Entry 3J97 (electron microscopy, 7.80 A resolution (low resolution: residue-level contacts below are approximate; hydrogen-bond / salt-bridge calls are withheld)); this record covers chains H and M of the 13 polymer chains in the assembly.

# Chain H
Protein: Alpha-soluble NSF attachment protein
Organism: Rattus norvegicus
UniProt: P54921 (SNAA_RAT); numbering as in UniProt (aligned over 1-295)
Chain sequence (297 residues; each row starts with the number of its first residue; numbers below 1 keep their minus sign (Gly-1 is residue -1)):
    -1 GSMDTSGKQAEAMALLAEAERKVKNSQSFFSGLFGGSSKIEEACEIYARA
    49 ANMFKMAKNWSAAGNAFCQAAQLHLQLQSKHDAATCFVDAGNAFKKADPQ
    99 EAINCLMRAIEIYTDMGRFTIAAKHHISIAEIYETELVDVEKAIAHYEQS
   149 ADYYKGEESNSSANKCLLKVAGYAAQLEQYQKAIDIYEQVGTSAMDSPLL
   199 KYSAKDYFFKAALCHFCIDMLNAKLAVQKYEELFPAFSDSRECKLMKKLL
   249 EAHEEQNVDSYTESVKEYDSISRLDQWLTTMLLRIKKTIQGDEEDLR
Not modelled in the structure: -1 to 7, 294-295
Construct notes: expression tag (-1 to 0)
From the paper describing this entry:
  - mutagenesis - D217A/E249K/E252K/E253K: decreased catalytic activity on SNARE complex disassembly
  - mutagenesis - K122E/K163E: abolished catalytic activity
  - mutagenesis - K203E/R239E: decreased catalytic activity

# Chain M
Protein: Synaptosomal-associated protein 25
Organism: Rattus norvegicus
Chain sequence (198 residues; numbered 7 to 204; the number before each row is that of its first residue):
     7 MRNELEEMQRRADQLADESLESTRRMLQLVEESKDAGIRTLVMLDEQGEQ
    57 LDRVEEGMNHINQDMKEAEKNLKDLGKFCGLCVCPCNKLKSSDAYKKAWG
   107 NNQDGVVASQPARVVDEREQMAISGGFIRRVTNDARENEMDENLEQVSGI
   157 IGNLRHMALDMGNEIDTQNRQIDRIMEKADSNKTRIDEANQRATKMLG
Not modelled in the structure: 7-16, 84-140

# How chain H and chain M interact
Residue-residue contacts (14):
  Ser36(H) with Gln197(M); Lys201(M)
  Glu39(H) with Gln197(M)
  Asp80(H) with Lys189(M); Asp193(M)
  Leu197(H) with Arg45(M)
  Lys199(H) with Glu38(M)
  Tyr200(H) with Glu38(M); Asp41(M); Ala42(M); Arg45(M)
  Phe235(H) with Arg30(M); Arg31(M); Gln34(M)
Other interface residues (no listed pair), chain H (9 interface residues in all): Ser236, Ser238
Other interface residues (no listed pair), chain M (13 interface residues in all): Leu35, Ser39

# Summary
The interface between chain H and chain M involves 9 residues on one side and 13 on the other. From the paper:
D217A/E249K/E252K/E253K of chain H reduce catalytic activity on SNARE complex disassembly; K122E/K163E of
chain H abolish catalytic activity.
Chain H is Alpha-soluble NSF attachment protein and chain M is Synaptosomal-associated protein 25, both from
Rattus norvegicus; the structure, Structure of 20S supercomplex, was determined by electron microscopy (same
publication as 3J94, 3J95, 3J96, 3J98 and 3J99).
